2G78 - chain A; structure by X-ray diffraction, 1.70 A resolution.

[Chain A]
Protein: Cellular retinoic acid-binding protein 2
Organism: Homo sapiens
UniProtKB: P29373 (RABP2_HUMAN); residue numbers follow UniProt; this construct covers 1-137
Amino-acid sequence (137 residues; each row starts with the number of its first residue):
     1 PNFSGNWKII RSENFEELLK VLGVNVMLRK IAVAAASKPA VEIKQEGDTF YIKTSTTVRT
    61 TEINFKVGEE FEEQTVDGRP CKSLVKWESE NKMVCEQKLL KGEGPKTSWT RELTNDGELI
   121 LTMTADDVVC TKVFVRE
Construct notes: engineered mutation Lys-132 (Arg in P29373), Phe-134 (Tyr in P29373)
Residues lining bound ligands: retinoic acid (REA): Phe-15, Leu-19, Val-24, Leu-28, Ile-31, Ala-32, Ala-36, Pro-39, Thr-54, Thr-56, Val-58, Arg-59, Val-76, Asp-77, Arg-111, Leu-121, Met-123, Lys-132, Phe-134

[In short]
Chain A binds retinoic acid.
Chain A is Cellular retinoic acid-binding protein 2 (Homo sapiens); the structure, Crystal Structure of the
R132K:Y134F Mutant of Cellular Retinoic Acid Binding Protein Type II in Complex ..., was determined by X-ray
diffraction, deposited together with 2G79 and 2G7B.
